1KH3 - chains C and D of the 4 polymer chains in the assembly; structure by X-ray diffraction, 2.15 A resolution.

Chain C (and D):
Molecule: Argininosuccinate Synthetase
From: Thermus thermophilus
Notes: EC 6.3.4.5; chain D of this document is another copy of the same molecule, construct and numbering; everything in this record applies to it too
Reference sequence: P59846 (ASSY_THET8); numbering as in UniProt (aligned over 1-400)
Sequence (400 residues; numbered 1 to 400; the number before each row is that of its first residue):
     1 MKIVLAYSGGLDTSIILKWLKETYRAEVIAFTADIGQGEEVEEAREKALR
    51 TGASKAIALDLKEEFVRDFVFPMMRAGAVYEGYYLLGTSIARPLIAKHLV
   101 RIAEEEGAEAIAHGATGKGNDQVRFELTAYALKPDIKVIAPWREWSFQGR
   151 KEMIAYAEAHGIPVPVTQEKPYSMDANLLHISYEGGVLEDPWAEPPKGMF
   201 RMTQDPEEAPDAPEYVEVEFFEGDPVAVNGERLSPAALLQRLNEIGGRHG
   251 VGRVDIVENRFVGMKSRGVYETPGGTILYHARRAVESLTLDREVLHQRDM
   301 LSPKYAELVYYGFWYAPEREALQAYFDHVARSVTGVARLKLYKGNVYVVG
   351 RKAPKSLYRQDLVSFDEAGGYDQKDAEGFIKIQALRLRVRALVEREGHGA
Not modelled in the structure: 166-170, 366-369, 396-400
Residues lining bound ligands:
  - AMP-PNP (ANP; phosphoaminophosphonic acid-adenylate ester): Ala6, Tyr7, Ser8, Asp12, Thr13, Phe31, Thr32, Ala33, Gln37, Arg92, Ile95, His113, Gly114, Ala115, Asp121, Phe125, Ser173, Met174, Asp175
  - arginine (ARG): Tyr84, Thr88, Ser89, Asn120, Arg124, Ser173, Met174, Asp175, Ser182, Tyr183, Glu184, Glu258, Tyr270, Tyr310
  - aspartic acid (ASP): Arg92, Gly114, Ala115, Thr116, Lys118, Gly119, Asn120, Asp121, Gln122, Glu184, Arg260

Chain C / chain D interface:
Contacting residue pairs (189):
  Tyr80(C) with His296(D), hydrogen bond
  Glu81(C) with Arg283(D); Leu295(D); His296(D), salt bridge
  Gly82(C) with Arg283(D)
  Tyr83(C) with His280(D), hydrogen bond; Arg283(D)
  Thr116(C) with Phe365(D)
  Gly117(C) with Tyr371(D), hydrogen bond (backbone-side chain); Gln373(D); Ala376(D)
  Lys118(C) with Ser364(D), hydrogen bond (side chain-backbone); Phe365(D); Tyr371(D)
  Gln122(C) with Ala376(D); Ile380(D)
  Glu126(C) with Ile380(D)
  Leu127(C) with Ala384(D), hydrophobic
  Tyr130(C) with Lys381(D); Ala384(D), hydrophobic; Arg388(D)
  Ala131(C) with Ala391(D)
  Pro134(C) with Arg388(D), hydrogen bond (backbone-side chain); Ala391(D); Leu392(D), hydrophobic
  Trp142(C) with Phe365(D), hydrophobic; Gln373(D)
  Arg143(C) with Gln373(D); Glu377(D); Ile380(D)
  Glu189(C) with Tyr358(D), hydrogen bond (backbone-side chain); Gln360(D); Ser364(D), hydrogen bond
  Pro191(C) with Gly350(D); Arg351(D), hydrogen bond (backbone-backbone); Tyr358(D), hydrophobic
  Trp192(C) with Glu217(D); Val336(D), hydrophobic; Arg338(D); Gly350(D); Arg351(D); Lys352(D)
  Ala193(C) with Val349(D)
  Glu194(C) with Tyr215(D), hydrogen bond; Arg338(D), salt bridge; Lys340(D), salt bridge; Val349(D)
  Pro206(C) with Tyr342(D); Tyr347(D)
  Glu207(C) with Pro213(D); Lys340(D), salt bridge; Tyr342(D)
  Pro213(C) with Glu207(D)
  Tyr215(C) with Glu194(D), hydrogen bond
  Glu217(C) with Trp192(D)
  Asp255(C) with Val348(D); Arg351(D), salt bridge
  Ile256(C) with Arg351(D)
  Val257(C) with Ser287(D); Leu288(D), hydrophobic; Arg351(D)
  Asn259(C) with Arg292(D); Leu295(D)
  Arg260(C) with Arg292(D), hydrogen bond (backbone-side chain); Val363(D)
  Phe261(C) with Arg292(D), hydrogen bond (backbone-side chain); Phe379(D), hydrophobic; Gln383(D)
  Val262(C) with Tyr371(D)
  Gly263(C) with Arg292(D)
  Met264(C) with Leu362(D), hydrophobic; Tyr371(D)
  Lys265(C) with Ser287(D), hydrogen bond (side chain-backbone); Leu288(D); Leu290(D), hydrogen bond (side chain-backbone); Leu357(D); Tyr358(D); Val363(D)
  Arg267(C) with Val349(D); Arg351(D)
  His280(C) with Tyr83(D), hydrogen bond
  Arg283(C) with Glu81(D); Gly82(D); Tyr83(D)
  Ser287(C) with Val257(D); Lys265(D), hydrogen bond (backbone-side chain)
  Leu288(C) with Val257(D), hydrophobic; Lys265(D)
  Leu290(C) with Lys265(D), hydrogen bond (backbone-side chain)
  Arg292(C) with Asn259(D); Arg260(D), hydrogen bond (side chain-backbone); Phe261(D), hydrogen bond (side chain-backbone); Gly263(D); Tyr311(D)
  Glu293(C) with Tyr311(D)
  Leu295(C) with Glu81(D)
  His296(C) with Tyr80(D), hydrogen bond; Glu81(D), salt bridge; Glu307(D), salt bridge; Tyr311(D), hydrogen bond
  Met300(C) with Met300(D); Pro303(D), hydrophobic
  Pro303(C) with Met300(D), hydrophobic
  Lys304(C) with Met300(D)
  Glu307(C) with His296(D), salt bridge
  Tyr311(C) with Arg292(D); Glu293(D); His296(D), hydrogen bond
  Phe313(C) with Gln383(D); Arg386(D)
  Ala316(C) with Arg390(D)
  Pro317(C) with Leu387(D); Arg390(D)
  Glu318(C) with Arg386(D), salt bridge
  Glu320(C) with Arg390(D), salt bridge
  Val336(C) with Trp192(D)
  Arg338(C) with Trp192(D); Glu194(D), salt bridge
  Lys340(C) with Glu194(D), salt bridge; Glu207(D), salt bridge
  Tyr342(C) with Pro206(D), hydrophobic; Glu207(D); Lys343(D)
  Lys343(C) with Tyr342(D); Lys343(D); Tyr347(D)
  Gly344(C) with Asn345(D), hydrogen bond (backbone-side chain); Tyr347(D)
  Asn345(C) with Gly344(D), hydrogen bond (side chain-backbone); Asn345(D)
  Tyr347(C) with Pro206(D); Gly344(D)
  Val348(C) with Asp255(D)
  Val349(C) with Ala193(D); Glu194(D); Arg267(D)
  Gly350(C) with Pro191(D); Trp192(D)
  Arg351(C) with Pro191(D), hydrogen bond (side chain-backbone); Trp192(D); Asp255(D), salt bridge; Ile256(D); Val257(D); Arg267(D)
  Lys352(C) with Trp192(D)
  Leu357(C) with Lys265(D)
  Tyr358(C) with Glu189(D), hydrogen bond (side chain-backbone); Pro191(D); Lys265(D)
  Gln360(C) with Glu189(D)
  Leu362(C) with Met264(D)
  Val363(C) with Lys118(D); Arg260(D); Lys265(D)
  Ser364(C) with Lys118(D), hydrogen bond (backbone-side chain); Glu189(D)
  Phe365(C) with Thr116(D); Lys118(D)
  Tyr371(C) with Gly117(D), hydrogen bond (side chain-backbone); Lys118(D); Val262(D)
  Gln373(C) with Arg143(D)
  Lys374(C) with Arg143(D)
  Ala376(C) with Gly117(D); Gln122(D)
  Glu377(C) with Arg143(D)
  Phe379(C) with Phe261(D), hydrophobic
  Ile380(C) with Gln122(D); Val123(D), hydrophobic; Glu126(D); Arg143(D)
  Lys381(C) with Tyr130(D)
  Gln383(C) with Leu127(D); Phe261(D); Phe313(D)
  Ala384(C) with Leu127(D); Tyr130(D), hydrophobic
  Arg386(C) with Phe313(D); Glu318(D), salt bridge
  Leu387(C) with Leu127(D); Ala316(D), hydrophobic; Pro317(D)
  Arg388(C) with Tyr130(D); Pro134(D), hydrogen bond (side chain-backbone)
  Arg390(C) with Pro317(D); Glu320(D), salt bridge
  Ala391(C) with Ala131(D); Pro134(D)
  Leu392(C) with Pro134(D), hydrophobic
Other interface residues (no listed pair), chain C (97 interface residues in all): Val123, Asp135, Pro195, Ser266, Tyr279, Asp299
Other interface residues (no listed pair), chain D (99 interface residues in all): Trp142, Glu144, Pro195, Gly250, Arg253, Ser266, Tyr279, Asp299, Lys304, Tyr315

In short:
97 residues of chain C face 99 of chain D across their interface, with 29 hydrogen bonds and 16 salt bridges.
Polar pairs include Glu81(C)-His296(D), Glu194(C)-Arg338(D) and Glu194(C)-Lys340(D). Ligands of chain C:
arginine, aspartic acid and AMP-PNP.
Both chains are Argininosuccinate Synthetase (Thermus thermophilus). Entry 1KH3 (Crystal Structure of Thermus
thermophilus HB8 Argininosuccinate Synthetase in complex with inhibitor) was determined by X-ray diffraction
(same publication as 1J20 and 1J21).
